PDB entry 8YFK | X-ray diffraction, 2.00 A resolution | chains A and B

Chain A:
Molecule: RB1-inducible coiled-coil protein 1
Source organism: Homo sapiens
Notes: fragment: claw domain
UniProt: Q8TDY2 (RBCC1_HUMAN); residues 1490-1594 here = UniProt positions 1490-1594
Chain sequence (105 residues; row label = number of the first residue in the row):
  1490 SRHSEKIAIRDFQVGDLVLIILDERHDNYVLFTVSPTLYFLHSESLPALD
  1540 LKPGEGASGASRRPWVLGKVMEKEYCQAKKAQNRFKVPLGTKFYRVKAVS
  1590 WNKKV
Disordered / not traced: 1490-1493, 1543-1550

Chain B:
Molecule: TNIP1_FIR_pS123 peptide
UniProt: Q15025 (TNIP1_HUMAN); residues 99-109 here correspond to UniProt positions 118-128 (UniProt number = residue number + 19)
Chain sequence (11 residues; row label = number of the first residue in the row):
    99 SSGTSSEFEVV
Disordered / not traced: 99-102
Modified residues: S104 (phosphoserine; SEP)
From the paper describing this entry:
  - post-translational modification sites: S104

Chain A / chain B interface:
Residue-residue contacts (24):
  E1563(A) - V108(B)
  Y1564(A) - V108(B)
  Y1564(A) - V109(B)  hydrogen bond (backbone-backbone)
  C1565(A) - F106(B)  hydrophobic
  C1565(A) - E107(B)
  C1565(A) - V109(B)
  Q1566(A) - F106(B)
  Q1566(A) - E107(B)  hydrogen bond (backbone-backbone)
  Q1566(A) - V109(B)
  A1567(A) - E105(B)
  K1568(A) - S103(B)  hydrogen bond (side chain-backbone)
  K1568(A) - S104(B)
  K1568(A) - E105(B)  hydrogen bond (backbone-backbone)
  K1568(A) - F106(B)
  K1568(A) - E107(B)
  K1569(A) - S104(B)
  K1569(A) - E105(B)  hydrogen bond (backbone-backbone)
  N1572(A) - E105(B)
  R1573(A) - S103(B)
  R1573(A) - E105(B)  salt bridge
  R1573(A) - F106(B)
  F1574(A) - F106(B)  hydrophobic
  F1582(A) - F106(B)  hydrophobic
  R1584(A) - F106(B)
Interface features reported in the paper:
  - specific contacts: Y1564(A)-V109(B) (hydrophobic contact), C1565(A)-F106(B) (hydrophobic contact), C1565(A)-V109(B) (hydrophobic contact), Q1566(A)-V109(B) (hydrophobic contact), K1568(A)-S103(B) (hydrogen bond), K1569(A)-S104(B), R1573(A)-F106(B) (hydrophobic contact), F1574(A)-F106(B) (hydrophobic contact), F1582(A)-F106(B) (hydrophobic contact), R1584(A)-F106(B) (hydrophobic contact)
  - interface residues, chain A: Y1564(A), C1565(A), Q1566(A), K1568(A), K1569(A), R1573(A), F1574(A), F1582(A), R1584(A)
  - hot spots on chain A (mutagenesis) - Y1564A, K1569A, R1573E, F1574A, F1582A: abolished binding to TNIP1_FIR_pS123 peptide (chain B)
  - interface residues, chain B: F106(B), V109(B)

In short:
12 residues of chain A face 7 of chain B across their interface, with 5 hydrogen bonds and 1 salt bridge.
Polar pairs include R1573(A)-E105(B), K1568(A)-S103(B) and Y1564(A)-V109(B). The authors report hydrophobic
contacts between Y1564(A) and V109(B), C1565(A) and F106(B) and C1565(A) and V109(B) among others; a hydrogen
bond between K1568(A) and S103(B); a contact between K1569(A) and S104(B). From the paper: Y1564A, K1569A and
R1573E of chain A, among others, abolish binding to TNIP1_FIR_pS123 peptide (chain B); interface residues
Y1564(A), C1565(A) and F106(B) among others; 5 substitutions were tested in all.
Chain A is RB1-inducible coiled-coil protein 1 (Homo sapiens) and chain B is TNIP1_FIR_pS123 peptide; the
structure, Crystal structure of FIP200 claw/TNIP1_FIR_pS123, was determined by X-ray diffraction together with
8YFL, 8YFM and 8YFN from the same study.
